Entry 5KRP (X-ray diffraction, 1.58 A resolution); this record covers chains C and D of the 4 polymer chains in the assembly.

== Chain C (and D) ==
Molecule: Frutapin
From: Artocarpus altilis
Notes: chain D of this document is another copy of the same molecule, construct and numbering; everything in this record applies to it too
Chain sequence (150 residues; each row starts with the number of its first residue):
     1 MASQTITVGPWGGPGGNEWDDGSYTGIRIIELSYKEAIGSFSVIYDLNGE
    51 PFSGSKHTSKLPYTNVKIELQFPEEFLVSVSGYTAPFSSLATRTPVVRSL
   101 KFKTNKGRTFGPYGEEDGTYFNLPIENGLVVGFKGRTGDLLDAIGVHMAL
From the paper describing this entry:
  - binding site for glycerol: D139, D142

== Chain C / chain D interface ==
Residue-residue contacts (44):
  Q4(C) - N127(D)  hydrogen bond
  Q4(C) - L150(D)
  T5(C) - N127(D)  hydrogen bond (backbone-side chain)
  T5(C) - L150(D)
  I6(C) - N127(D)
  I6(C) - G128(D)
  I6(C) - A149(D)
  I6(C) - L150(D)
  T7(C) - I125(D)
  T7(C) - E126(D)  hydrogen bond (backbone-backbone)
  T7(C) - N127(D)  hydrogen bond (backbone-backbone)
  V8(C) - L123(D)  hydrophobic
  V8(C) - P124(D)
  G9(C) - P124(D)  hydrogen bond (backbone-backbone)
  G9(C) - E126(D)
  P10(C) - P124(D)
  P10(C) - E126(D)
  W11(C) - N122(D)  hydrogen bond (side chain-backbone)
  W11(C) - P124(D)
  T119(C) - Y120(D)
  Y120(C) - T119(D)
  N122(C) - W11(D)  hydrogen bond (backbone-side chain)
  L123(C) - V8(D)  hydrophobic
  L123(C) - L123(D)  hydrophobic
  P124(C) - V8(D)
  P124(C) - G9(D)  hydrogen bond (backbone-backbone)
  P124(C) - P10(D)
  P124(C) - W11(D)
  I125(C) - T7(D)
  E126(C) - T7(D)  hydrogen bond (backbone-backbone)
  E126(C) - G9(D)
  E126(C) - P10(D)
  E126(C) - K134(D)  salt bridge
  N127(C) - Q4(D)
  N127(C) - T5(D)  hydrogen bond (side chain-backbone)
  N127(C) - I6(D)
  N127(C) - T7(D)  hydrogen bond (backbone-backbone)
  G128(C) - I6(D)
  K134(C) - E126(D)  salt bridge
  M148(C) - I6(D)  hydrophobic
  A149(C) - I6(D)
  L150(C) - Q4(D)
  L150(C) - T5(D)
  L150(C) - I6(D)  hydrophobic
Other interface residues (no listed pair), chain D (21 interface residues in all): M148

== Overview ==
Chain C and chain D each contribute 21 residues to their interface, with 11 hydrogen bonds and 2 salt bridges.
Among the polar pairs are E126(C)-K134(D), Q4(C)-N127(D) and T5(C)-N127(D). From the paper: a binding site for
glycerol at D139(C) and D142(C).
Chain C and chain D are both Frutapin (Artocarpus altilis); the structure, Frutapin, a lectin from Artocarpus
incisa: Cloning, Expressing and Structural Analysis, was determined by X-ray diffraction (same publication as
5M6O and 5TQZ).
